Entry 2VZG (X-ray diffraction, 1.80 A resolution); this record covers chains A and B.

Chain A:
Protein: Paxillin
From: Homo sapiens
Notes: fragment: paxillin ld1 motif, residues 141-160
Reference sequence: P49023 (PAXI_HUMAN), isoform P49023-4; residues 1-20 here correspond to UniProt positions 8-27 (UniProt number = residue number + 7)
Sequence (20 residues; numbered 1 to 20; the number before each row is that of its first residue):
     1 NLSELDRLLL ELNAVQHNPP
Unresolved in the structure: 16-20

Chain B:
Protein: Alpha-parvin
From: Homo sapiens
Notes: fragment: c-terminal calponin homology domain, residues 242-372
Reference sequence: Q9NVD7 (PARVA_HUMAN); residue numbers follow UniProt; this construct covers 242-372
Sequence (131 residues; row label = number of the first residue in the row):
   242 SGRHERDAFD TLFDHAPDKL NVVKKTLITF VNKHLNKLNL EVTELETQFA DGVYLVLLMG
   302 LLEGYFVPLH SFFLTPDSFE QKVLNVSFAF ELMQDGGLEK PKPRPEDIVN CDLKSTLRVL
   362 YNLFTKYRNV E
Unresolved in the structure: 242-246
UniProt features mapped onto this chain:
  - mutagenesis: Phe271 (F271D: Loss of interaction with ILK. Loss of localization to focal adhesions)
Reported in the primary citation:
  - conformationally variable residues (helix shift): Asp248 to Val264

Interface between chain A and chain B:
Contacting residue pairs (15; chain A residue first):
  Ser3(A) - Thr267(B)
  Glu4(A) - Val263(B)
  Leu5(A) - Val264(B)  hydrophobic
  Leu5(A) - Thr267(B)
  Leu5(A) - Leu268(B)  hydrophobic
  Asp6(A) - Arg369(B)  salt bridge
  Leu8(A) - Leu253(B)  hydrophobic
  Leu8(A) - Lys260(B)
  Leu8(A) - Val264(B)  hydrophobic
  Leu9(A) - Ala249(B)  hydrophobic
  Leu9(A) - Tyr362(B)  hydrophobic
  Leu12(A) - Ala249(B)
  Leu12(A) - Thr252(B)
  Leu12(A) - Leu253(B)  hydrophobic
  Leu12(A) - Ala257(B)  hydrophobic
Interface residues without a listed pair, chain A (9 interface residues in all): Asn13, Val15
Interface residues without a listed pair, chain B (13 interface residues in all): Phe250, Phe365
Interface features reported in the paper:
  - interface residues, chain B: Ala249(B), Phe250(B), Leu253(B), Ala257(B), Lys260(B), Val263(B), Val264(B), Tyr362(B), Phe365(B), Arg369(B)

In short:
The interface between chain A and chain B involves 9 residues on one side and 13 on the other, with 1 salt
bridge. The salt-bridged pair is Asp6(A)-Arg369(B). Curated annotation (UniProt) lists one mutagenesis site on
chain B. The paper reports interface residues Ala249(B), Phe250(B) and Leu253(B) among others; conformational
variability at Asp248(B).
Chain A is Paxillin and chain B is Alpha-parvin, both from Homo sapiens; the structure, Crystal structure of
the C-terminal calponin homology domain of alpha- parvin in complex with paxillin LD2 ..., was determined by
X-ray diffraction together with 2VZC, 2VZD and 2VZI from the same study.
